PDB entry 6BRF | X-ray diffraction, 2.50 A resolution | chains C and D of the 6 polymer chains in the assembly

== Chain C ==
Molecule: Tubulin alpha-1B chain
From: Sus scrofa
Reference sequence: Q2XVP4 (TBA1B_PIG); residues 1-450 here = UniProt positions 1-450
Amino-acid sequence (450 residues; row label = number of the first residue in the row):
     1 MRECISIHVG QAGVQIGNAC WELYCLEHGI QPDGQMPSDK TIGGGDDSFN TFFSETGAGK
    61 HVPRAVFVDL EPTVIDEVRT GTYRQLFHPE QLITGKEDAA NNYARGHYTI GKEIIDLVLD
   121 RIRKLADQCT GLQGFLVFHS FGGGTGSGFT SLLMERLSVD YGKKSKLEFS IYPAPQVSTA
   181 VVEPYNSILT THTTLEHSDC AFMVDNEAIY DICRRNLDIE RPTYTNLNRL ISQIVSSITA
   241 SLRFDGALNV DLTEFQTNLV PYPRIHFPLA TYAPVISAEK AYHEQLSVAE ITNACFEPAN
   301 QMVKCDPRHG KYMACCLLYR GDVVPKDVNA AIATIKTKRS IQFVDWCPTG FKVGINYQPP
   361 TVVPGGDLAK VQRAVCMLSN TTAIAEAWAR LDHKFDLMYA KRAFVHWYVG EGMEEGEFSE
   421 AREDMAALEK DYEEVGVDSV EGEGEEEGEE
Disordered / not traced: 441-450
Ion coordination: Ca2+: Asp39, Thr41, Gly44, Glu55
Residues lining bound ligands:
  - E44 (2-chloro-4-(6-methoxy-3,4-dihydroquinolin-1(2H)-yl)pyrido[3,2-d]pyrimidine): Asn101, Thr179, Ala180, Val181
  - GTP (guanosine-5'-triphosphate): Gly10, Gln11, Ala12, Gln15, Ile16, Asp69, Asp98, Ala99, Ala100, Asn101, Ser140, Gly142, Gly143, Gly144, Thr145, Gly146, Ile171, Pro173, Val177, Ser178, Thr179, Glu183, Asn206, Tyr224, Leu227, Asn228, Ile231
Swiss-Prot annotation at these positions:
  - motif: Met1 to Cys4 (MREC motif)
  - active site: Glu254
  - binding site (GTP): Gly10, Gln11, Ala12, Gln15, Glu71, Ala99, Ser140, Gly143, Gly144, Thr145, Gly146, Thr179, Glu183, Asn206, Tyr224, Asn228, Leu252
  - binding site (Mg(2+)): Glu71
  - modified residue: Lys40 (N6,N6,N6-trimethyllysine), Ser48 (Phosphoserine), Ser232 (Phosphoserine), Tyr282 (3'-nitrotyrosine), Arg339 (Omega-N-methylarginine), Ser439 (Phosphoserine), Glu443 (5-glutamyl polyglutamate), Glu445 (5-glutamyl polyglutamate)
  - cross-link (Glycyl lysine isopeptide (Lys-Gly)): Lys326 (interchain with G-Cter in ubiquitin), Lys370 (interchain with G-Cter in ubiquitin)

== Chain D ==
Molecule: Tubulin beta-2B chain
From: Sus scrofa
Reference sequence: A0A287AGU7 (A0A287AGU7_PIG); numbering as in UniProt (aligned over 1-445)
Amino-acid sequence (445 residues; numbered 1 to 445; the number before each row is that of its first residue):
     1 MREIVHIQAG QCGNQIGAKF WEVISDEHGI DPTGSYHGDS DLQLERINVY YNEATGNKYV
    61 PRAILVDLEP GTMDSVRSGP FGQIFRPDNF VFGQSGAGNN WAKGHYTEGA ELVDSVLDVV
   121 RKESESCDCL QGFQLTHSLG GGTGSGMGTL LISKIREEYP DRIMNTFSVM PSPKVSDTVV
   181 EPYNATLSVH QLVENTDETY CIDNEALYDI CFRTLKLTTP TYGDLNHLVS ATMSGVTTCL
   241 RFPGQLNADL RKLAVNMVPF PRLHFFMPGF APLTSRGSQQ YRALTVPELT QQMFDSKNMM
   301 AACDPRHGRY LTVAAIFRGR MSMKEVDEQM LNVQNKNSSY FVEWIPNNVK TAVCDIPPRG
   361 LKMSATFIGN STAIQELFKR ISEQFTAMFR RKAFLHWYTG EGMDEMEFTE AESNMNDLVS
   421 EYQQYQDATA DEQGEFEEEE GEDEA
Disordered / not traced: 274-283, 432-445
Residues lining bound ligands:
  - E44 (2-chloro-4-(6-methoxy-3,4-dihydroquinolin-1(2H)-yl)pyrido[3,2-d]pyrimidine): Val236, Cys239, Leu240, Leu246, Ala248, Asp249, Lys252, Leu253, Asn256, Met257, Thr312, Val313, Ala314, Ala315, Ile316, Asn348, Val349, Lys350, Thr351, Ala352
  - GDP (guanosine-5'-diphosphate): Gly10, Gln11, Cys12, Gln15, Ile16, Asp67, Asn99, Ser138, Gly140, Gly141, Gly142, Thr143, Gly144, Val169, Pro171, Val175, Ser176, Glu181, Asn204, Leu207, Tyr222, Leu225, Asn226
What the authors report for this chain:
  - binding site for E44: Val236, Cys239, Leu240, Leu246, Asn256, Met257, Ala314, Lys350

== How chain C and chain D interact ==
Residue-residue contacts - 54 pairs, chain C then chain D:
  Glu71(C) - Asn247(D)  hydrogen bond
  Thr73(C) - Asn247(D)  hydrogen bond
  Lys96(C) - Arg2(D)
  Lys96(C) - Asp128(D)  salt bridge
  Lys96(C) - Cys129(D)
  Glu97(C) - Arg2(D)  salt bridge
  Glu97(C) - Cys129(D)
  Asp98(C) - Lys252(D)  salt bridge
  Ala100(C) - Arg251(D)
  Ala100(C) - Lys252(D)
  Ala100(C) - Val255(D)
  Asn101(C) - Lys252(D)
  Asn101(C) - Asn256(D)  hydrogen bond
  Arg105(C) - Arg251(D)
  Pro175(C) - Asn347(D)
  Val177(C) - Gln245(D)
  Ser178(C) - Lys350(D)  hydrogen bond (backbone-side chain)
  Thr179(C) - Lys350(D)
  Ala180(C) - Asn256(D)
  Val181(C) - Asn256(D)  hydrogen bond (backbone-side chain)
  Val181(C) - Ile345(D)  hydrophobic
  Val181(C) - Pro346(D)
  Val181(C) - Asn347(D)
  Glu220(C) - Lys324(D)  salt bridge
  Arg221(C) - Met323(D)  hydrogen bond
  Arg221(C) - Asp327(D)  salt bridge
  Tyr224(C) - Gln245(D)  hydrogen bond
  Lys394(C) - Pro346(D)
  Lys394(C) - Asn347(D)
  Leu397(C) - Glu343(D)
  Leu397(C) - Trp344(D)
  Leu397(C) - Ala430(D)  hydrophobic
  Met398(C) - Trp344(D)  hydrogen bond (backbone-backbone)
  Met398(C) - Pro346(D)
  Lys401(C) - Phe260(D)
  Lys401(C) - Trp344(D)
  Lys401(C) - Ala428(D)
  Lys401(C) - Thr429(D)  hydrogen bond (side chain-backbone)
  Arg402(C) - Phe260(D)
  Ala403(C) - Pro259(D)
  Ala403(C) - Phe260(D)  hydrophobic
  Phe404(C) - Val255(D)
  Phe404(C) - Asn256(D)
  Phe404(C) - Val258(D)
  Phe404(C) - Pro259(D)  hydrogen bond (backbone-backbone)
  Phe404(C) - Thr312(D)
  Phe404(C) - Ile345(D)  hydrophobic
  His406(C) - Val258(D)
  His406(C) - Pro259(D)  hydrogen bond (side chain-backbone)
  His406(C) - Phe260(D)
  His406(C) - Pro261(D)
  Trp407(C) - Ala254(D)  hydrogen bond (side chain-backbone)
  Trp407(C) - Val255(D)
  Trp407(C) - Val258(D)  hydrogen bond (side chain-backbone)
Other interface residues (no listed pair), chain C (27 interface residues in all): Val182
Other interface residues (no listed pair), chain D (33 interface residues in all): Arg162, Asp197, Asp249, Met257, Ser322, Asn348

== Overview ==
Chain C and chain D form an interface of 27 and 33 residues respectively; the contacts include 13 hydrogen
bonds and 5 salt bridges. Among the polar pairs are Lys96(C)-Asp128(D), Glu97(C)-Arg2(D) and
Asp98(C)-Lys252(D). The paper reports a binding site for E44 at Val236(D), Cys239(D) and Leu240(D) among
others.
Chain C is Tubulin alpha-1B chain and chain D is Tubulin beta-2B chain, both from Sus scrofa; the structure,
Tubulin-RB3_SLD-TTL in complex with heterocyclic pyrimidine compound 4b, was determined by X-ray diffraction
(same publication as 6BR1, 6BRY and 6BS2).
